Entry 8BGA (X-ray diffraction, 1.98 A resolution); this record covers chains A and B.

# Chain A (and B)
Molecule: 3C-like proteinase nsp5
From: Severe acute respiratory syndrome coronavirus 2
Notes: EC 3.4.22.69; chain B of this document is another copy of the same molecule, construct and numbering; everything in this record applies to it too
UniProt: P0DTD1 (R1AB_SARS2); residues 1-306 here correspond to UniProt positions 3264-3569 (UniProt number = residue number + 3263)
Sequence (306 residues; row label = number of the first residue in the row):
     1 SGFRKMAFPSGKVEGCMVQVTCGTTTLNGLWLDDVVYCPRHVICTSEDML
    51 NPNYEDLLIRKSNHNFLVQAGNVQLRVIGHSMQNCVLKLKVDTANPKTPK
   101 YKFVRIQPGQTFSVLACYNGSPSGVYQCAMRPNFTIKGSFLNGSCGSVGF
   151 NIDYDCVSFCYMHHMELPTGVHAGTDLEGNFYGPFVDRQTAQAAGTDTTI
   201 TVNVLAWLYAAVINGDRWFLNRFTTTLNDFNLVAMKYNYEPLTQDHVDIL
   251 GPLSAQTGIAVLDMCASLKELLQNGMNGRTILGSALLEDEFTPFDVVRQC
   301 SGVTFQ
Disordered / not traced: 306 (chain B: 302-306)
Covalent attachments: compound QQL linked to Cys145
Ligand contacts: QQL (4-methoxy-N-[(2S)-4-methyl-1-[[(2S)-4-nitro-1-[(3S)-2-oxidanylidenepyrrolidin-3-yl]butan-2-yl]amino]-1-oxidanylidene-pentan-2-yl]-1H-indole-2-carboxamide): Thr25, Thr26, Leu27, His41, Met49, Phe140, Leu141, Asn142, Gly143, Ser144, His163, His164, Met165, Glu166, Leu167, Pro168, His172, Asp187, Arg188, Gln189, Thr190, Ala191
Reported in the primary citation:
  - catalytic residues: Cys145
  - catalytic residues: His41 (from molecular simulation)
  - binding site for QQL: His41, Met49, Phe140, Gly143, Cys145, His163, His164, Glu166, Leu167, Pro168, Gln189, Thr190, Ala191

# How chain A and chain B interact
Contacting residue pairs (75; chain A residue first):
  Ser1(A) with Gly138(B); Ser139(B); Phe140(B), hydrogen bond (backbone-backbone); Leu141(B); Glu166(B), hydrogen bond; His172(B), hydrogen bond (backbone-side chain)
  Gly2(A) with Gly138(B); Ser139(B), hydrogen bond (backbone-side chain)
  Arg4(A) with Lys5(B); Gln127(B); Cys128(B); Lys137(B), hydrogen bond (side chain-backbone); Glu290(B), salt bridge
  Lys5(A) with Tyr126(B)
  Met6(A) with Val125(B); Tyr126(B), hydrophobic
  Ala7(A) with Gly124(B); Val125(B), hydrogen bond (backbone-backbone)
  Phe8(A) with Val125(B)
  Pro9(A) with Ser10(B); Glu14(B); Pro122(B), hydrophobic; Ser123(B); Gly124(B)
  Ser10(A) with Pro9(B); Ser10(B), hydrogen bond (backbone-side chain); Glu14(B), hydrogen bond (backbone-side chain)
  Gly11(A) with Gly11(B); Glu14(B), hydrogen bond (backbone-side chain)
  Glu14(A) with Pro9(B); Ser10(B), hydrogen bond (side chain-backbone); Gly11(B), hydrogen bond (side chain-backbone)
  Pro122(A) with Pro9(B), hydrophobic
  Ser123(A) with Pro9(B); Arg298(B)
  Gly124(A) with Met6(B); Ala7(B); Pro9(B)
  Val125(A) with Met6(B); Ala7(B), hydrogen bond (backbone-backbone); Phe8(B); Val125(B), hydrophobic
  Tyr126(A) with Arg4(B); Lys5(B); Met6(B), hydrophobic
  Gln127(A) with Arg4(B), hydrogen bond (backbone-side chain)
  Lys137(A) with Arg4(B), hydrogen bond (backbone-side chain)
  Gly138(A) with Ser1(B); Gly2(B)
  Ser139(A) with Ser1(B); Gly2(B), hydrogen bond (side chain-backbone); Met6(B); Gln299(B), hydrogen bond
  Phe140(A) with Ser1(B), hydrogen bond (backbone-backbone)
  Leu141(A) with Gln299(B)
  Glu166(A) with Ser1(B), hydrogen bond (side chain-backbone)
  Gly170(A) with Ser1(B)
  His172(A) with Ser1(B), hydrogen bond (side chain-backbone)
  Leu286(A) with Gly283(B); Ala285(B), hydrophobic
  Glu290(A) with Arg4(B), salt bridge
  Arg298(A) with Ser123(B), hydrogen bond (side chain-backbone)
  Gln299(A) with Ser139(B), hydrogen bond; Leu141(B)
  Cys300(A) with Leu141(B)
  Ser301(A) with Leu141(B)
  Gly302(A) with Tyr118(B); Leu141(B)
  Val303(A) with Ser123(B), hydrogen bond (backbone-side chain)
  Thr304(A) with Tyr118(B); Ser121(B); Pro122(B); Ser123(B)
  Phe305(A) with Pro122(B), hydrogen bond (backbone-backbone); Ser123(B)
Other interface residues (no listed pair), chain A (39 interface residues in all): Phe3, Leu115, Cys128, Ala129
Other interface residues (no listed pair), chain B (36 interface residues in all): Phe3, Leu115, Gly170, Thr280

# Overview
The interface between chain A and chain B involves 39 residues on one side and 36 on the other; the contacts
include 23 hydrogen bonds and 2 salt bridges. Among the polar pairs are Arg4(A)-Glu290(B), Ser1(A)-Glu166(B)
and Ser1(A)-His172(B). From the paper: catalytic residues Cys145(A) and His41(A); a binding site for QQL at
His41(A), Met49(A) and Phe140(A) among others.
Chain A and chain B are both 3C-like proteinase nsp5 (Severe acute respiratory syndrome coronavirus 2); the
structure, Structure of Mpro in complex with FGA146, was determined by X-ray diffraction, deposited together
with 8BFO, 8BFQ and 8BGD.
